2A52 - chains B and D of the 4 polymer chains in the assembly; structure by X-ray diffraction, 1.70 A resolution.

== Chain B (and D) ==
Protein: GFP-like non-fluorescent chromoprotein FP595 chain 2
From: Anemonia sulcata
Notes: chain D of this document is another copy of the same molecule, construct and numbering; everything in this record applies to it too
UniProtKB: Q9GZ28 (NFCP_ANESU); aligned to UniProt positions 63-230 over residues 65-232 (the alignment contains insertions or deletions, so no single offset holds)
Chain sequence (168 residues; each row starts with the number of its first residue):
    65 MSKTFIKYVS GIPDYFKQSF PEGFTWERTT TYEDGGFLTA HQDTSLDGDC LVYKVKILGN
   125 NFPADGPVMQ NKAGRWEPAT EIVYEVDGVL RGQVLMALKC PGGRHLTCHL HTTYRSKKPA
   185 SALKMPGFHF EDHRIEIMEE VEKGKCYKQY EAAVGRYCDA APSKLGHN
Construct notes: chromophore (65, 65, 65); engineered mutation V158 (Ser in Q9GZ28)
Modified positions: M65 ({(4Z)-4-(4-hydroxybenzylidene)-2-[3-(methylthio)propanimidoyl]-5-oxo-4,5-dihydro-1H-imidazol-1-yl}acetic acid; NRQ)
Reported in the primary citation:
  - conformationally variable residues: V158

== Interface between chain B and chain D ==
Pairs across the interface (36; chain B residue first):
  E91(B) - N124(D)
  E91(B) - N125(D)  hydrogen bond (side chain-backbone)
  R92(B) - N124(D)
  T93(B) - F101(D)
  T93(B) - N124(D)  hydrogen bond
  T95(B) - F101(D)
  F101(B) - T93(D)
  F101(B) - H175(D)
  T103(B) - T103(D)  hydrogen bond
  T103(B) - L122(D)
  T103(B) - N124(D)
  H105(B) - L122(D)
  K120(B) - L122(D)
  L122(B) - T103(D)
  L122(B) - H105(D)
  L122(B) - K120(D)
  G123(B) - H105(D)  hydrogen bond (backbone-side chain)
  N124(B) - E91(D)
  N124(B) - R92(D)
  N124(B) - T93(D)  hydrogen bond
  N124(B) - T103(D)
  N124(B) - H105(D)
  N125(B) - E91(D)  hydrogen bond (backbone-side chain)
  N125(B) - R155(D)  hydrogen bond
  N125(B) - H175(D)  hydrogen bond (side chain-backbone)
  N125(B) - T176(D)
  N125(B) - T177(D)  hydrogen bond
  P127(B) - D151(D)
  A128(B) - D151(D)  hydrogen bond (backbone-side chain)
  D151(B) - P127(D)
  D151(B) - A128(D)  hydrogen bond (side chain-backbone)
  R155(B) - N125(D)
  H175(B) - F101(D)
  H175(B) - N125(D)  hydrogen bond (backbone-side chain)
  T176(B) - N125(D)
  T177(B) - N125(D)  hydrogen bond
Other interface residues (no listed pair), chain B (22 interface residues in all): A104, I121, F126
Other interface residues (no listed pair), chain D (21 interface residues in all): T95, A104, I121, D129

== Overview ==
The interface between chain B and chain D involves 22 residues on one side and 21 on the other; the contacts
include 13 hydrogen bonds. Polar pairs include E91(B)-N125(D), T93(B)-N124(D) and T103(B)-T103(D). The paper
reports conformational variability at V158(B).
Chain B and chain D are both GFP-like non-fluorescent chromoprotein FP595 chain 2 (Anemonia sulcata); the
structure, fluorescent protein asFP595, S158V, on-state, was determined by X-ray diffraction together with
2A50, 2A53, 2A54 and 2A56 from the same study.
